Entry 2HBG (X-ray diffraction, 1.50 A resolution); this record covers chain A.

== Chain A ==
Molecule: Hemoglobin (deoxy)
From: Glycera dibranchiata
Reference sequence: P02216 (GLB1_GLYDI); residue numbers follow UniProt; this construct covers 1-147
Sequence (147 residues; row label = number of the first residue in the row):
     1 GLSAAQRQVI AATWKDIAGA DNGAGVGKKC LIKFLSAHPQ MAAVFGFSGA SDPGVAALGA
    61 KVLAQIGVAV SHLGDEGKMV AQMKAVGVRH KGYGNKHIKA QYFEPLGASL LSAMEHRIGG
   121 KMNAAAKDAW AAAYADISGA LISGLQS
Sequence notes: conflict Lys29 (Asp in P02216)
Swiss-Prot annotation at these positions:
  - binding site (heme b): His90
  - site: Pro105 (Causes a bend in the G helix)
Metal / ion sites: heme Fe near His90 (its only coordinating residue here)
Ligand contacts: heme (HEM): Phe34, Met41, Val44, Phe45, Leu58, Lys61, Val62, Gln65, Ile66, Met83, Val86, Arg89, His90, Tyr93, Gly94, Ile98, Tyr102, Phe103, Leu106, Tyr134, Ile137, Leu141

== In short ==
Chain A binds heme. From UniProt: heme b-binding residue His90.
Chain A is Hemoglobin (deoxy) (Glycera dibranchiata); the structure, Glycera dibranchiata hemoglobin.
structure and refinement at 1.5 angstroms resolution, was determined by X-ray diffraction (same publication as
1HBG).
